PDB entry 1JEZ | X-ray diffraction, 2.20 A resolution | chains A and B

# Chain A (and B)
Protein: Xylose reductase
Source organism: Candida tenuis
Notes: EC 1.1.1.21; chain B of this document is another copy of the same molecule, construct and numbering; everything in this record applies to it too
Reference sequence: O74237 (XYL1_CANTE); residue numbers follow UniProt; this construct covers 1-322
Sequence (322 residues; numbered 1 to 322; the number before each row is that of its first residue):
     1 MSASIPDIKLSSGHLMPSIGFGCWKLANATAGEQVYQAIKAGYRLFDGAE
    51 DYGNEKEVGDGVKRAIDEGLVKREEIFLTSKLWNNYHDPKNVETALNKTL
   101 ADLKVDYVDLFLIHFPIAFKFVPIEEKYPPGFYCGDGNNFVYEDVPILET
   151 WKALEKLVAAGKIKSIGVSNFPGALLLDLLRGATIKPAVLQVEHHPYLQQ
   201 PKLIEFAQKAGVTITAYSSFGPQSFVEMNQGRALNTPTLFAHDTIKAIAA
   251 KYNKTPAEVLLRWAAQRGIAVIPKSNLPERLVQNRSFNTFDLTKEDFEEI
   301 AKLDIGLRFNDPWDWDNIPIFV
Disordered / not traced: 1-3, 219-237 (chain B: 1-5, 221-238)
Swiss-Prot annotation at these positions:
  - active site: Tyr52 (Proton donor)
  - binding site (substrate): His114
  - binding site (NAD(+)): Ser169, Asn170, Ser218 to Glu227, Lys274 to Asn284
  - site: Lys81 (Lowers pKa of active site Tyr)
  - mutagenesis: Trp24 (W24F/Y: Strongly reduced affinity for xylose. Reduces NADH-dependent enzyme activity by over 96%), Asp51 (D51A: Slightly reduced enzyme activity), Lys274 (K274E: Reduces enzyme activity about 1000-fold; K274G/M: Reduces affinity for NAD and NADP; K274R: Increases affinity for NAD. Strongly reduced enzyme activity with NADP; when associated with D-276), Ser275 (S275A: Decreases affinity for NAD and NADP), Asn276 (N276D: Increases affinity for NAD. Decreases affinity for NADP. Strongly reduced enzyme activity with NADP; when associated with R-274), Arg280 (R280H: Increases affinity for NAD), Asn310 (N310A/D: Strongly decreased affinity for xylose)

# Interface between chain A and chain B
Contacting residue pairs (49):
  Pro116(A) - Arg181(B)  hydrogen bond (backbone-side chain)
  Ile117(A) - Arg181(B)
  Ala118(A) - Arg181(B)
  Asp144(A) - Arg181(B)
  Val145(A) - Arg181(B)
  Pro146(A) - Asp178(B)
  Pro146(A) - Arg181(B)
  Pro146(A) - Gly182(B)
  Ile147(A) - Asp178(B)  hydrogen bond (backbone-side chain)
  Ile147(A) - Arg181(B)
  Pro172(A) - Ala174(B)  hydrophobic
  Pro172(A) - Val322(B)
  Gly173(A) - Pro319(B)
  Gly173(A) - Val322(B)  hydrogen bond (backbone-backbone)
  Ala174(A) - Pro172(B)  hydrophobic
  Ala174(A) - Leu175(B)
  Ala174(A) - Pro319(B)  hydrogen bond (backbone-backbone)
  Ala174(A) - Ile320(B)
  Leu175(A) - Ala174(B)
  Leu175(A) - Leu175(B)  hydrophobic
  Leu177(A) - Ile320(B)  hydrophobic
  Asp178(A) - Pro146(B)
  Asp178(A) - Ile147(B)  hydrogen bond (side chain-backbone)
  Arg181(A) - Pro116(B)  hydrogen bond (side chain-backbone)
  Arg181(A) - Ile117(B)
  Arg181(A) - Asp144(B)
  Arg181(A) - Val145(B)
  Arg181(A) - Pro146(B)
  Arg181(A) - Ile147(B)
  Gly182(A) - Pro146(B)
  Lys202(A) - Trp313(B)
  Lys202(A) - Val322(B)
  Leu203(A) - Val322(B)
  Glu205(A) - Trp313(B)
  Glu205(A) - Asn317(B)
  Phe206(A) - Pro319(B)  hydrophobic
  Trp313(A) - Lys202(B)
  Trp313(A) - Glu205(B)
  Asn317(A) - Glu205(B)
  Pro319(A) - Gly173(B)
  Pro319(A) - Ala174(B)  hydrogen bond (backbone-backbone)
  Pro319(A) - Phe206(B)  hydrophobic
  Ile320(A) - Ala174(B)
  Ile320(A) - Leu177(B)  hydrophobic
  Val322(A) - Pro172(B)
  Val322(A) - Gly173(B)  hydrogen bond (backbone-backbone)
  Val322(A) - Gln200(B)
  Val322(A) - Lys202(B)
  Val322(A) - Leu203(B)
Interface residues without a listed pair, chain A (30 interface residues in all): Glu143, Leu148, Leu180, Gln200, Lys209, Ile318
Interface residues without a listed pair, chain B (30 interface residues in all): Ala118, Glu143, Leu148, Leu180, Lys186, Ile318

# Summary
The chain A/chain B interface involves 30 residues from each chain, with 8 hydrogen bonds. Among the polar
pairs are Pro116(A)-Arg181(B), Ile147(A)-Asp178(B) and Gly173(A)-Val322(B). Curated annotation (UniProt) lists
active-site residue Tyr52(A), substrate-binding residue His114(A), 23 NAD+-binding residues and 7 mutagenesis
sites on chain A.
Chain A and chain B are both Xylose reductase (Candida tenuis); the structure, The structure of xylose
reductase, a dimeric aldo-keto reductase from candida tenuis, was determined by X-ray diffraction together
with 1K8C from the same study.
